2EQ7 - chains A and B of the 3 polymer chains in the assembly; structure by X-ray diffraction, 1.80 A resolution.

# Chain A (and B)
Molecule: 2-oxoglutarate dehydrogenase E3 component
From: Thermus thermophilus
Notes: EC 1.8.1.4; chain B of this document is another copy of the same molecule, construct and numbering; everything in this record applies to it too
UniProt: Q5SLK6 (Q5SLK6_THET8); residue numbers follow UniProt; this construct covers 1-455
Chain sequence (455 residues; numbered 1 to 455; the number before each row is that of its first residue):
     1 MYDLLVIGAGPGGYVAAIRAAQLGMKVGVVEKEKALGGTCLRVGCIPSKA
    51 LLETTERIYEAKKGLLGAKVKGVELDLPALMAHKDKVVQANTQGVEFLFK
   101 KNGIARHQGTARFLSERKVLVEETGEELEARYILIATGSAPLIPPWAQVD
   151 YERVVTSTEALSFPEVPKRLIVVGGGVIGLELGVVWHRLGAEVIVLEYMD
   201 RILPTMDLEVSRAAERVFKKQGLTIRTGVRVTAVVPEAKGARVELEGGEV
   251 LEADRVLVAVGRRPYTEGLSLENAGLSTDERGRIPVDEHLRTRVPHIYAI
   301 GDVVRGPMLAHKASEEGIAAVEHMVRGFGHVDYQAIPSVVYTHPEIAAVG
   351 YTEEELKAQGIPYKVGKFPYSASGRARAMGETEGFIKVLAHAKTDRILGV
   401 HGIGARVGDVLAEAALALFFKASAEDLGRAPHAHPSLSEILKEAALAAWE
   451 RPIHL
Not modelled in the structure: 453-455
Disulfides: Cys40-Cys45
Small-molecule neighbours:
  - FAD (flavin-adenine dinucleotide): Ile7, Gly8, Ala9, Gly10, Pro11, Gly12, Gly13, Val30, Glu31, Lys32, Glu33, Gly37, Gly38, Thr39, Cys40, Arg42, Val43, Gly44, Cys45, Ser48, Lys49, Gly109, Thr110, Ala111, Ala136, Thr137, Gly138, Ser139, Ser157, Ile178, Arg262, Tyr265, Glu267, Leu269, Ile300, Gly301, Asp302, Met308, Leu309, Ala310, His311, Ala313, Tyr341
  - NAD (nicotinamide-adenine-dinucleotide): Lys49, Trp146, Val173, Gly174, Gly175, Gly176, Val177, Ile178, Gly179, Glu181, Leu196, Glu197, Tyr198, Met199, Pro204, Thr205, Val229, Arg230, Val231, Ala259, Val260, Gly261, Arg262, Met308, Leu309, Ser338, Val339, Tyr341

# Interface between chain A and chain B
Pairs across the interface - 121 pairs, chain A then chain B:
  Arg19(A) - Arg429(B)
  Arg19(A) - Glu450(B)  salt bridge
  Gln22(A) - Glu450(B)
  Cys40(A) - His434(B)  hydrogen bond
  Cys45(A) - Pro435(B)
  Lys49(A) - Pro435(B)
  Ala50(A) - Ala378(B)  hydrophobic
  Glu53(A) - Arg375(B)  salt bridge
  Glu53(A) - Met379(B)
  Thr54(A) - Leu66(B)
  Arg57(A) - Arg57(B)
  Arg57(A) - Leu65(B)
  Arg57(A) - Arg406(B)
  Ile58(A) - Leu66(B)
  Ile58(A) - Gly67(B)
  Ile58(A) - Ala68(B)  hydrophobic
  Ala61(A) - Leu65(B)  hydrophobic
  Leu65(A) - Arg57(B)
  Leu65(A) - Ala61(B)  hydrophobic
  Leu66(A) - Ile58(B)
  Leu66(A) - Leu80(B)
  Leu66(A) - His83(B)
  Gly67(A) - Ile58(B)
  Gly67(A) - Leu75(B)
  Gly67(A) - Asp76(B)  hydrogen bond (backbone-backbone)
  Gly67(A) - Leu80(B)
  Ala68(A) - Ile58(B)  hydrophobic
  Ala68(A) - Glu74(B)
  Lys69(A) - Gly72(B)
  Lys69(A) - Val73(B)
  Lys69(A) - Glu74(B)  salt bridge
  Val70(A) - Val70(B)  hydrophobic
  Val70(A) - Gly72(B)
  Lys71(A) - Lys71(B)
  Lys71(A) - Gly72(B)  hydrogen bond (backbone-backbone)
  Gly72(A) - Lys69(B)
  Gly72(A) - Val70(B)
  Gly72(A) - Lys71(B)  hydrogen bond (backbone-backbone)
  Val73(A) - Lys69(B)
  Glu74(A) - Ala68(B)
  Glu74(A) - Lys69(B)  hydrogen bond (backbone-backbone)
  Glu74(A) - Lys71(B)  salt bridge
  Leu75(A) - Gly67(B)
  Asp76(A) - Gly67(B)  hydrogen bond (backbone-backbone)
  Asp76(A) - Lys69(B)  salt bridge
  Leu80(A) - Gly67(B)
  His83(A) - Leu66(B)
  His83(A) - Arg377(B)
  His83(A) - Ala378(B)  hydrogen bond (side chain-backbone)
  Val87(A) - Arg377(B)
  Val87(A) - Ala378(B)
  Ala90(A) - Arg377(B)
  Asn91(A) - Gly374(B)
  Ala310(A) - His434(B)
  His311(A) - His432(B)
  His311(A) - Ala433(B)
  His311(A) - His434(B)  hydrogen bond (side chain-backbone)
  Glu315(A) - Arg429(B)
  Glu315(A) - Ala430(B)
  Glu315(A) - Pro431(B)
  Glu315(A) - Lys442(B)  salt bridge
  Glu322(A) - Arg429(B)  salt bridge
  Arg326(A) - Arg429(B)
  Ala335(A) - Pro431(B)
  Pro337(A) - Ala433(B)
  Tyr341(A) - Arg375(B)
  Tyr341(A) - Ala433(B)
  Tyr341(A) - Pro435(B)
  Glu345(A) - Arg375(B)  salt bridge
  Gly374(A) - Asn91(B)
  Arg375(A) - Glu53(B)  salt bridge
  Arg375(A) - Tyr341(B)
  Arg375(A) - Glu345(B)  salt bridge
  Arg377(A) - His83(B)
  Arg377(A) - Val87(B)
  Arg377(A) - Ala90(B)  hydrogen bond (side chain-backbone)
  Arg377(A) - Asn91(B)
  Ala378(A) - Ala50(B)  hydrophobic
  Ala378(A) - His83(B)  hydrogen bond (backbone-side chain)
  Ala378(A) - Val87(B)
  Met379(A) - Glu53(B)
  Arg406(A) - Arg57(B)
  Arg406(A) - Arg406(B)
  Asp409(A) - Arg406(B)  salt bridge
  Ala412(A) - Glu413(B)
  Ala412(A) - Ser438(B)
  Glu413(A) - Ala412(B)
  Glu413(A) - Leu416(B)
  Leu416(A) - Glu413(B)
  Leu416(A) - Ala430(B)  hydrophobic
  Phe419(A) - Asp426(B)
  Phe419(A) - Arg429(B)
  Phe419(A) - Ala430(B)  hydrophobic
  Phe419(A) - Pro431(B)
  Phe420(A) - Phe420(B)  hydrophobic
  Phe420(A) - Ala422(B)  hydrophobic
  Phe420(A) - Asp426(B)
  Ala422(A) - Phe420(B)  hydrophobic
  Asp426(A) - Phe419(B)
  Asp426(A) - Phe420(B)
  Arg429(A) - Ile318(B)
  Arg429(A) - Glu322(B)  salt bridge
  Arg429(A) - Phe419(B)
  Ala430(A) - Glu315(B)
  Ala430(A) - Leu416(B)  hydrophobic
  Ala430(A) - Phe419(B)  hydrophobic
  Pro431(A) - Glu315(B)
  Pro431(A) - Ala335(B)
  Pro431(A) - Phe419(B)
  His432(A) - His311(B)
  Ala433(A) - His311(B)
  Ala433(A) - Pro337(B)
  Ala433(A) - Tyr341(B)
  His434(A) - Cys40(B)  hydrogen bond
  His434(A) - Ala310(B)
  His434(A) - His311(B)  hydrogen bond (backbone-side chain)
  Pro435(A) - Cys45(B)
  Pro435(A) - Lys49(B)
  Pro435(A) - Tyr341(B)
  Ser438(A) - Ala412(B)
  Lys442(A) - Glu315(B)  salt bridge
Interface residues without a listed pair, chain A (74 interface residues in all): Leu41, Ile46, Ala79, Ile318, Asp332, Ile336, Val339, Gly380, Ala415, Ala417, Leu427, Ser436, Trp449, Glu450
Interface residues without a listed pair, chain B (75 interface residues in all): Tyr14, Arg19, Gln22, Leu41, Ile46, Thr54, Leu77, Ala79, Asp332, Ile336, Val339, Gly380, Asp409, Ala415, Ala417, Leu427, Ser436, Trp449

# Summary
The interface between chain A and chain B involves 74 residues on one side and 75 on the other; the contacts
include 12 hydrogen bonds and 13 salt bridges. Among the polar pairs are Arg19(A)-Glu450(B),
Glu53(A)-Arg375(B) and Lys69(A)-Glu74(B).
Chain A and chain B are both 2-oxoglutarate dehydrogenase E3 component (Thermus thermophilus); the structure,
Crystal structure of lipoamide dehydrogenase from thermus thermophilus HB8 with psbdo, was determined by X-ray
diffraction.
